1RYP - chains T and U of the 28 polymer chains in the assembly; structure by X-ray diffraction, 1.90 A resolution.

== Chain T ==
Molecule: 20S proteasome
Source organism: Saccharomyces cerevisiae
Notes: EC 3.4.99.46; engineered mutation(s): CHAINS H, V, T1A, CHAIN L, Z, K33R
UniProtKB: P40302 (PSA1_YEAST); numbering as in UniProt (aligned over 2-234)
Chain sequence (233 residues; row label = number of the first residue in the row):
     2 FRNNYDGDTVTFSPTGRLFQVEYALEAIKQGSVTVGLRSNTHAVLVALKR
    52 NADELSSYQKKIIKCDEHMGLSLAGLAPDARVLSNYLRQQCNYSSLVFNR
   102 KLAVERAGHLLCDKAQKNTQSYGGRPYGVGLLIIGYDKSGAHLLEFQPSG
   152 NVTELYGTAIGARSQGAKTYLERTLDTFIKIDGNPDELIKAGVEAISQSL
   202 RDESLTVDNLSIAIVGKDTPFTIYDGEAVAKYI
Swiss-Prot annotation at these positions:
  - modified residue: S14 (Phosphoserine)
  - cross-link: K191 (Glycyl lysine isopeptide (Lys-Gly) (interchain with G-Cter in ubiquitin))

== Chain U ==
Molecule: 20S proteasome
Source organism: Saccharomyces cerevisiae
Notes: EC 3.4.99.46; engineered mutation(s): CHAINS H, V, T1A, CHAIN L, Z, K33R
UniProtKB: P21242 (PSA3_YEAST); residue numbers follow UniProt; this construct covers 4-247
Chain sequence (244 residues; each row starts with the number of its first residue):
     4 GTGYDLSNSVFSPDGRNFQVEYAVKAVENGTTSIGIKCNDGVVFAVEKLI
    54 TSKLLVPQKNVKIQVVDRHIGCVYSGLIPDGRHLVNRGREEAASFKKLYK
   104 TPIPIPAFADRLGQYVQAHTLYNSVRPFGVSTIFGGVDKNGAHLYMLEPS
   154 GSYWGYKGAATGKGRQSAKAELEKLVDHHPEGLSAREAVKQAAKIIYLAH
   204 EDNKEKDFELEISWCSLSETNGLHKFVKGDLLQEAIDFAQKEIN

== Interface between chain T and chain U ==
Pairs across the interface (68; chain T residue first):
  N5(T) - L9(U)
  Y6(T) - D8(U)  hydrogen bond
  Y6(T) - L9(U)  hydrophobic
  Y6(T) - Y25(U)  hydrophobic
  T10(T) - R129(U)
  V11(T) - Q22(U)
  V11(T) - S127(U)
  V11(T) - V128(U)
  V11(T) - R129(U)
  T12(T) - L9(U)
  T12(T) - Q22(U)
  F13(T) - Q22(U)  hydrogen bond (backbone-side chain)
  F13(T) - Y25(U)
  F13(T) - A26(U)  hydrophobic
  F13(T) - L80(U)  hydrophobic
  F13(T) - R129(U)
  F13(T) - P130(U)
  F13(T) - G132(U)
  S14(T) - Y25(U)
  P15(T) - Y25(U)  hydrophobic
  P15(T) - K28(U)
  T16(T) - K28(U)
  G17(T) - Y25(U)
  G17(T) - K28(U)
  G17(T) - A29(U)
  L19(T) - R129(U)
  R39(T) - V59(U)
  E106(T) - K62(U)
  H110(T) - R85(U)
  C113(T) - R85(U)
  D114(T) - R85(U)  salt bridge
  D114(T) - N89(U)
  Q117(T) - P82(U)
  Q117(T) - D83(U)
  Q117(T) - H86(U)
  T120(T) - R129(U)  hydrogen bond (backbone-side chain)
  Q121(T) - H86(U)
  Q121(T) - H122(U)
  Q121(T) - V128(U)
  Q121(T) - R129(U)  hydrogen bond (backbone-backbone)
  Q121(T) - P130(U)
  Q121(T) - F131(U)
  S122(T) - S127(U)
  Y123(T) - S127(U)  hydrogen bond (backbone-backbone)
  S150(T) - P82(U)
  G151(T) - P82(U)
  N152(T) - I81(U)
  N152(T) - P82(U)
  T154(T) - L58(U)
  T154(T) - N63(U)
  E155(T) - L58(U)
  E155(T) - V59(U)  hydrogen bond (backbone-backbone)
  E155(T) - N63(U)  hydrogen bond (backbone-side chain)
  L156(T) - L57(U)
  L156(T) - L58(U)  hydrophobic
  L156(T) - V59(U)
  Y157(T) - K56(U)
  Y157(T) - L57(U)  hydrogen bond (backbone-backbone)
  Y157(T) - L58(U)
  Y157(T) - V59(U)  hydrophobic
  Y157(T) - P60(U)
  G158(T) - L57(U)
  K169(T) - L57(U)
  L172(T) - L57(U)
  E173(T) - S55(U)  hydrogen bond
  E173(T) - K56(U)
  E173(T) - L57(U)
  L176(T) - K56(U)
Other interface residues (no listed pair), chain T (35 interface residues in all): V153, T159
Other interface residues (no listed pair), chain U (30 interface residues in all): N126

== Overview ==
35 residues of chain T and 30 residues of chain U are in contact; the contacts include 9 hydrogen bonds and 1
salt bridge. Polar contacts include D114(T)-R85(U), Y6(T)-D8(U) and F13(T)-Q22(U).
Chain T is 20S proteasome and chain U is 20S proteasome, both from Saccharomyces cerevisiae; the structure,
Crystal structure of the 20S proteasome from yeast at 2.4 angstroms resolution, was determined by X-ray
diffraction.
